Entry 5OWX (electron microscopy, 5.20 A resolution (low resolution: residue-level contacts below are approximate; hydrogen-bond / salt-bridge calls are withheld)); this record covers chains 1 and 2 of the 3 polymer chains in the assembly.

[Chain 1]
Name: Genome polyprotein
From: Foot-and-mouth disease virus (strain A10-61)
Notes: EC 3.4.22.46, 3.6.1.15, 3.4.22.28, 2.7.7.48
Reference sequence: P03306 (POLG_FMDV1); residues 27-208 here correspond to UniProt positions 752-933 (UniProt number = residue number + 725)
Amino-acid sequence (182 residues; numbered 27 to 208; the number before each row is that of its first residue):
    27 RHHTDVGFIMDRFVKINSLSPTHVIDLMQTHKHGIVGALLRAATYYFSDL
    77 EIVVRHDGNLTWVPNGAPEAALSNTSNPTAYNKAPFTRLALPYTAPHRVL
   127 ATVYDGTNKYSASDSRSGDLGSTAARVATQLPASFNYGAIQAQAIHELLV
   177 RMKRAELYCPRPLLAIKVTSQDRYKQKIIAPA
Unresolved in the structure: 134-154

[Chain 2]
Name: Genome polyprotein
From: Foot-and-mouth disease virus (strain A10-61)
Notes: EC 3.4.22.46, 3.6.1.15, 3.4.22.28, 2.7.7.48
Reference sequence: P03306 (POLG_FMDV1); residues 29-210 here correspond to UniProt positions 315-496 (UniProt number = residue number + 286)
Amino-acid sequence (182 residues; numbered 29 to 210; the number before each row is that of its first residue):
    29 SVGVTYGYSTEEDHVAGPNTSGLETRVVQAERFFKKFLFDWTTDKPFGYL
    79 TKLELPTDHHGVFGHLVDSYAYMRNGWDVEVSAVGNQFNGGCLLVAMVPE
   129 WKAFDTREKYQLTLFPHQFISPRTNMTAHITVPYLGVNRYDQYKKHKPWT
   179 LVVMVLSPLTVSNTAAPQIKVYANIAPTYVHV

[Interface between chain 1 and chain 2]
Contacting residue pairs (23):
  Thr70(1) with Glu128(2)
  Tyr71(1) with Glu128(2); Leu163(2); Val165(2)
  His123(1) with Val165(2); Asn166(2)
  Arg124(1) with Gly164(2); Val165(2); Asn166(2); Arg167(2)
  Val129(1) with Glu128(2)
  Tyr130(1) with His174(2)
  Asp131(1) with Trp129(2); His174(2); Lys175(2)
  Cys185(1) with Tyr36(2)
  Pro186(1) with Leu142(2)
  Arg187(1) with Leu142(2)
  Pro188(1) with Gln139(2)
  Leu189(1) with Gln139(2)
  Ala191(1) with Arg135(2)
  Ile192(1) with Arg135(2)
  Lys193(1) with Arg135(2)
Other interface residues (no listed pair), chain 1 (17 interface residues in all): Gly132, Leu190
Other interface residues (no listed pair), chain 2 (17 interface residues in all): Phe132, Glu136, Asp169, Lys173

[In short]
Chain 1 and chain 2 each contribute 17 residues to their interface.
Here chain 1 is Genome polyprotein and chain 2 is Genome polyprotein, both from Foot-and-mouth disease virus
(strain A10-61). Entry 5OWX (Inside-out FMDV A10 capsid) was determined by electron microscopy, deposited
together with 5OYI.
